Entry 5FTO (X-ray diffraction, 2.22 A resolution); this record covers chain A.

[Chain A]
Protein: Alk tyrosine kinase receptor
From: Homo sapiens
Notes: EC 2.7.10.1; fragment: kinase domain
UniProtKB: Q9UM73 (ALK_HUMAN); residues 1094-1407 here = UniProt positions 1094-1407
Sequence (315 residues; numbered 1093 to 1407; the number before each row is that of its first residue):
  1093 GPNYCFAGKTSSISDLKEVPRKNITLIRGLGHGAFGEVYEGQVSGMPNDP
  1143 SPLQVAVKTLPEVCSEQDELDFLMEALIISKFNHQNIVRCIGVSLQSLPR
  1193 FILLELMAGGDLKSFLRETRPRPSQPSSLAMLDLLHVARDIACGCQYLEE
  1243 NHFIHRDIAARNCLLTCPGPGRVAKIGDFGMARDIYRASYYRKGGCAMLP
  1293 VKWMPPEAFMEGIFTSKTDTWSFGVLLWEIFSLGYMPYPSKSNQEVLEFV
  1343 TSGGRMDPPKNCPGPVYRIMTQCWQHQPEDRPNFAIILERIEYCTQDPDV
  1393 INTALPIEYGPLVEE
Unresolved in the structure: 1139-1142, 1280-1286, 1402-1407
Sequence notes: expression tag (1093)
Small-molecule neighbours: Entrectinib (YMX): Leu-1122, Gly-1123, His-1124, Phe-1127, Val-1130, Ala-1148, Lys-1150, Leu-1196, Glu-1197, Leu-1198, Met-1199, Ala-1200, Gly-1201, Gly-1202, Asp-1203, Arg-1253, Asn-1254, Cys-1255, Leu-1256, Gly-1269, Asp-1270
Swiss-Prot annotation at these positions:
  - active site: Asp-1249 (Proton acceptor)
  - binding site (ATP): His-1124, Lys-1150, Glu-1197 to Met-1199, Asp-1270
  - modified residue (Phosphotyrosine): Tyr-1096, Tyr-1131, Tyr-1278
  - natural variant: Gly-1128 (G1128A: In NBLST3), Thr-1151 (T1151M: In NBLST3), Met-1166 (M1166R: In NBLST3), Ile-1171 (I1171N: In NBLST3), Phe-1174 (F1174C: In NBLST3; F1174I: In NBLST3; F1174L: In NBLST3; F1174V: In NBLST3), Arg-1192 (R1192P: In NBLST3), Ala-1234 (A1234T: In NBLST3), Phe-1245 (F1245C: In NBLST3; F1245V: In NBLST3), Ile-1250 (I1250T: In NBLST3), Arg-1275 (R1275L: Observed in neuroblastoma; R1275Q: In NBLST3), Tyr-1278 (Y1278S: In NBLST3)

[Overview]
Chain A binds Entrectinib. From UniProt: active-site residue Asp-1249 and 6 ATP-binding residues.
Chain A is Alk tyrosine kinase receptor (Homo sapiens); the structure, Crystal structure of the ALK kinase
domain in complex with Entrectinib, was determined by X-ray diffraction (same publication as 5FTQ).
